PDB entry 4A3J | X-ray diffraction, 3.70 A resolution | chains A and T of the 15 polymer chains in the assembly

Chain A:
Molecule: DNA-directed RNA polymerase II subunit RPB1
Source organism: Saccharomyces cerevisiae
Notes: EC 2.7.7.6
Reference sequence: P04050 (RPB1_YEAST); residue numbers follow UniProt; this construct covers 1-1732
Sequence (1732 residues; row label = number of the first residue in the row):
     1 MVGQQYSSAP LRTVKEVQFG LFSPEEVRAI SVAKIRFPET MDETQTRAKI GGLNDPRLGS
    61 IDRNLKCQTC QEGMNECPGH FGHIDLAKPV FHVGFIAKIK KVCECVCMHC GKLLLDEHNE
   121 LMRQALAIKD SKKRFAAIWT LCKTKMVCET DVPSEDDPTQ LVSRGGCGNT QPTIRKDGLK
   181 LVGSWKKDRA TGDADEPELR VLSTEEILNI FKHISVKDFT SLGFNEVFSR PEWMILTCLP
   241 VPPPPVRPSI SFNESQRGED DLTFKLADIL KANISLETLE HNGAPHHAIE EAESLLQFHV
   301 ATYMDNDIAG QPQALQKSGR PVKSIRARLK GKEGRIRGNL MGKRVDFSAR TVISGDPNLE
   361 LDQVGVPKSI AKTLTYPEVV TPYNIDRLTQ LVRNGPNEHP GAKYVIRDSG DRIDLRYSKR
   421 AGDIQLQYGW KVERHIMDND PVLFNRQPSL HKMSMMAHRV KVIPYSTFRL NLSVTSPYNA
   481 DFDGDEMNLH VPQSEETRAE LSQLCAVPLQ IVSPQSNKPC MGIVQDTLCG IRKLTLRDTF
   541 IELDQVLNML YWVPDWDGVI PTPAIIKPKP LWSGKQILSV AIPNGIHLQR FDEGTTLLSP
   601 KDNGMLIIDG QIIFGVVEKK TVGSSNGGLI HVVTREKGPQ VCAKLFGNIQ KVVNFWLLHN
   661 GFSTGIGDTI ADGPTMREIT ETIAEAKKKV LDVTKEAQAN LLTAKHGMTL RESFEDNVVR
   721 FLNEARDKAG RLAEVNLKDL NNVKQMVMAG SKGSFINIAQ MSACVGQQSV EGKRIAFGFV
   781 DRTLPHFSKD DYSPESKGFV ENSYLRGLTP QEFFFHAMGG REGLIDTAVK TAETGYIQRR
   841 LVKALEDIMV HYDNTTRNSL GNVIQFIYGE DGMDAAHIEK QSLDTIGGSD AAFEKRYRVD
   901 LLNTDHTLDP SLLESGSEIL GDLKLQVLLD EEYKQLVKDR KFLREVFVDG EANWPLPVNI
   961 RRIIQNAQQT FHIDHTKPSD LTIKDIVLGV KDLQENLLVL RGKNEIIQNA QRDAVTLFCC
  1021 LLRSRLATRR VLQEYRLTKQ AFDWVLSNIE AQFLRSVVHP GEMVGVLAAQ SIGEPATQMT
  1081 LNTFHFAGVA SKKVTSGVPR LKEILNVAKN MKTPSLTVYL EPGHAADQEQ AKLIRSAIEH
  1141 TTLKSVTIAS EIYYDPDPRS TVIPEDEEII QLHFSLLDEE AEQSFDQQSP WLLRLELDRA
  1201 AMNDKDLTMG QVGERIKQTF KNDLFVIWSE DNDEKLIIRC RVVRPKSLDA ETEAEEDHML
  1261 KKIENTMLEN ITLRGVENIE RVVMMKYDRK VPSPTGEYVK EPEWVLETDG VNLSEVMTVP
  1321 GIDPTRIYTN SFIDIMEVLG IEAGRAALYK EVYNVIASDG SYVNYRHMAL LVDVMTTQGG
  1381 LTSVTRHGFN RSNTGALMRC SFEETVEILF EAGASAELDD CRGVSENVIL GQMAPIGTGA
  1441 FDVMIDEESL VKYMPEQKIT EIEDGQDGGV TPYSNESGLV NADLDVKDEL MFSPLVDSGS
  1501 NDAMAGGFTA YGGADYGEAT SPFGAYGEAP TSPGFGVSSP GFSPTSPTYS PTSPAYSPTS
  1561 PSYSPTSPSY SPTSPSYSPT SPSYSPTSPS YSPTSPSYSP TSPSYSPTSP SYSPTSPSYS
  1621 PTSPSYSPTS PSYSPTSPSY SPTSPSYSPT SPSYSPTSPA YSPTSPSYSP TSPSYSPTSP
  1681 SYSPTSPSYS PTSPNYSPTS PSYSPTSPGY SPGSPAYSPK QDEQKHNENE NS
Disordered / not traced: 1-2, 1084-1091, 1177-1186, 1244-1253, 1456-1732
Ion coordination: Zn2+ site 1: Cys67, Cys70, Cys77, His80; Zn2+ site 2: Cys107, Cys110, Cys148, Cys167; Mg2+: Asp481, Asp483, Asp485 (shared with 1 residue of chain P)
Ligand contacts: phosphomethylphosphonic acid guanylate ester (G2P): Arg446, Pro448, Asn479, Asp481, Asp483, Lys752, Leu1081
Swiss-Prot annotation at these positions:
  - region: Pro248 to Asp260 (Lid loop), Asn306 to Lys323 (Rudder loop), Pro810 to Glu822 (Bridging helix)
  - binding site (Zn(2+)): Cys67, Cys70, Cys77, His80, Cys107, Cys110, Cys148, Cys167
  - binding site (Mg(2+)): Asp481, Asp483, Asp485
  - modified residue: Thr1471 (Phosphothreonine)
  - cross-link (Glycyl lysine isopeptide (Lys-Gly)): Lys695 (interchain with G-Cter in ubiquitin), Lys1246 (interchain with G-Cter in ubiquitin), Lys1350 (interchain with G-Cter in ubiquitin)
  - natural variant: Ser1653 to Pro1659 (deletion: In strain: A364A)
  - mutagenesis: Lys1246 (K1246R: Impairs ubiquitination during transcription stress)
What the authors report for this chain:
  - mutagenesis - Q1078N, Q1078S: abolished growth (citing earlier work)

Chain T:
Molecule: 27-nt DNA strand
Sequence (27 nucleotides; numbered 4 to 30; the number before each row is that of its first residue):
     4 AGCTAGCTTT CUACCTGAAA AACTAAC
Disordered / not traced: 4-7, 24-30
Modified / non-standard residues: BRU (5-bromo-2'-deoxyuridine-5'-monophosphate) at position 15

Chain A / chain T interface:
Contacting residue pairs (19):
  Lys332(A) - DC18(T)  salt bridge to the phosphate
  Lys332(A) - DT19(T)  salt bridge to the phosphate
  Arg337(A) - DC17(T)  salt bridge to the phosphate
  Arg337(A) - DT19(T)  salt bridge to the phosphate
  Arg344(A) - DA21(T)  salt bridge to the phosphate
  Arg350(A) - DG20(T)  base contact
  Arg350(A) - DA21(T)  sugar contact
  Gln447(A) - DT19(T)  base contact
  Gln447(A) - DG20(T)  hydrogen bond to the sugar
  Pro448(A) - DT19(T)  base contact
  Thr831(A) - DC18(T)  base contact
  Ala832(A) - DC18(T)  sugar contact
  Gly835(A) - DC18(T)  sugar contact
  Tyr836(A) - DC17(T)  sugar contact
  Tyr836(A) - DC18(T)  sugar contact
  Arg1386(A) - BRU_15(T)  hydrogen bond to the base
  Arg1386(A) - DA16(T)  sugar contact
  Glu1403(A) - BRU_15(T)  phosphate contact
  Glu1403(A) - DA16(T)  phosphate contact
Also at the interface, not in a pair above, chain A (16 interface residues in all): Ala309, Arg839, Glu1404, Glu1407
Also at the interface, not in a pair above, chain T (8 interface residues in all): DC14

Overview:
Chain A and chain T form an interface of 16 and 8 residues respectively, with 2 hydrogen bonds and 5 salt
bridges. Polar contacts include Arg1386(A)-BRU_15(T), Gln447(A)-DG20(T) and Lys332(A)-DC18(T). Ligands of
chain A: phosphomethylphosphonic acid guanylate ester. From the paper: Q1078N and Q1078S of chain A abolish
growth.
Here chain A is DNA-directed RNA polymerase II subunit RPB1 (Saccharomyces cerevisiae) and chain T is a 27-nt
DNA strand. Entry 4A3J (RNA Polymerase II initial transcribing complex with a 2nt DNA-RNA hybrid and soaked
with GMPCPP) was determined by X-ray diffraction together with 4A3B, 4A3C, 4A3D, 4A3E, 4A3F, 4A3G and 4
further entries from the same study.
